Entry 7K3J (X-ray diffraction, 2.50 A resolution); this record covers chains B and K of the 6 polymer chains in the assembly.

[Chain B]
Name: Protein panoramix
From: Drosophila melanogaster
UniProtKB: Q9W2H9 (PANX_DROME); numbering as in UniProt (aligned over 455-480)
Amino-acid sequence (27 residues; numbered 454 to 480; the number before each row is that of its first residue):
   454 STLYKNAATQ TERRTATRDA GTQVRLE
Disordered / not traced: 479-480
Sequence notes: expression tag (454)

[Chain K]
Name: Dynein light chain 1, cytoplasmic
From: Drosophila melanogaster
UniProtKB: Q24117 (DYL1_DROME); numbering as in UniProt (aligned over 1-89)
Amino-acid sequence (89 residues; each row starts with the number of its first residue):
     1 MSDRKAVIKN ADMSEEMQQD AVDCATQALE KYNIEKDIAA YIKKEFDKKY NPTWHCIVGR
    61 NFGSYVTHET RHFIYFYLGQ VAILLFKSG
Disordered / not traced: 1-4, 89

[Interface between chain B and chain K]
Contacting residue pairs - 5 pairs, chain B then chain K:
  Asn459(B) - Lys43(K)
  Thr462(B) - Lys36(K)
  Gln463(B) - Ile34(K)
  Gln463(B) - Glu35(K)  hydrogen bond
  Gln463(B) - Lys36(K)  hydrogen bond (side chain-backbone)
Interface residues without a listed pair, chain B (4 interface residues in all): Thr464

[In short]
Chain B and chain K each contribute 4 residues to their interface, with 2 hydrogen bonds. Among the polar
pairs are Gln463(B)-Glu35(K) and Gln463(B)-Lys36(K).
Chain B is Protein panoramix and chain K is Dynein light chain 1, cytoplasmic, both from Drosophila
melanogaster; the structure, Crystal structure of dLC8 in complex with Panoramix TQT+TQ peptide, was
determined by X-ray diffraction (same publication as 7K3K and 7K3L).
